Entry 4OP0 (X-ray diffraction, 1.70 A resolution); this record covers chain A.

== Chain A ==
Protein: BirA bifunctional protein
From: Mycobacterium tuberculosis
Notes: EC 6.3.4.15
Reference sequence: P96884 (P96884_MYCTU); residue numbers follow UniProt; this construct covers 3-266
Chain sequence (268 residues; each row starts with the number of its first residue; numbers below 1 keep their minus sign (Gly-1 is residue -1)):
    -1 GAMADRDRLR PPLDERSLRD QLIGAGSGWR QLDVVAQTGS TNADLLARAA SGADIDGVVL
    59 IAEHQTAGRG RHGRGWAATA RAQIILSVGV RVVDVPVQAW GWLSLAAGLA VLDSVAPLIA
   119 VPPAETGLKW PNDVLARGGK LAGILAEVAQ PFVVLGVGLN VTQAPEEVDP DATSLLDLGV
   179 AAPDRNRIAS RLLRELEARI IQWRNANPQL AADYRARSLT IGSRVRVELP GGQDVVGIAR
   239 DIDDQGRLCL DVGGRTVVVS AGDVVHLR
Disordered / not traced: -1 to 0, 118-123, 266
Construct notes: expression tag (-1 to 2)
Residues lining bound ligands: biotinyl-5-amp (BT5): Ser38, Thr39, Asn40, Gln63, Gly66, Arg67, Gly68, Arg69, Arg72, Gly73, Trp74, Ala75, Gln81, Ile83, Leu84, Ser85, Asn130, Asp131, Lys138, Gly141, Ile142, Leu143, Gly154, Val155, Gly156, Asn158, Val166, Asp167, Ala170
What the authors report for this chain:
  - binding site for biotinyl-5-amp: Arg69, Trp74, Ala75, Lys138
  - catalytic residues: Lys138
  - mutagenesis - K138S: abolished catalytic activity
  - conformationally variable residues (order/disorder transition): Met1 to Leu7, Gln63 to Thr77, Ala162 to Thr171

== Summary ==
Ligands of chain A: biotinyl-5-amp. The paper reports the catalytic residue Lys138; K138S abolishes catalytic
activity.
Chain A is BirA bifunctional protein (Mycobacterium tuberculosis); the structure, Crystal structure of biotin
protein ligase (RV3279C) of Mycobacterium tuberculosis, complexed with biotinyl-5'-AMP, was determined by
X-ray diffraction (same publication as 2CGH).
